6A5O - chains T and e of the 23 polymer chains in the assembly; structure by electron microscopy, 9.90 A resolution (very low resolution: no residue pairs are listed; an interface is given only as per-side residue counts).

Chain T:
Molecule: 198-nt DNA strand
Sequence (198 nucleotides; row label = number of the first residue in the row; numbers below 1 keep their minus sign (DA-72 is residue -72)):
   -72 ATCAGAATCCCGGTGCCGAGGCCGCTCAATTGGTCGTAGACAGCTCTAGC
   -22 ACCGCTTAAACGCACGTACGCGCTGTCCCCCGCGTTTTAACCGCCAAGGG
    28 GATTACACCCAAGACACCAGGCACGAGACAGAAAAAAACAACGAAAACGG
    78 CCACCACCCAAACACACCAAACACAAGAGCTAATTGACTGACGTAAGC
Disordered / not traced: 106-125

Chain e:
Molecule: Histone H3.3
Source organism: Homo sapiens
UniProt: P84243 (H33_HUMAN); residues 0-135 here correspond to UniProt positions 1-136 (UniProt number = residue number + 1)
Amino-acid sequence (139 residues; numbered -3 to 135; the number before each row is that of its first residue; numbers below 1 keep their minus sign (Gly-3 is residue -3)):
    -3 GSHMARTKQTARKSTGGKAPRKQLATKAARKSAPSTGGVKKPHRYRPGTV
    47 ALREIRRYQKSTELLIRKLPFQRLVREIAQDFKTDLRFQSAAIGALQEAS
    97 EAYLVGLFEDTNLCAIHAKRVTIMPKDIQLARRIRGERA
Disordered / not traced: -3 to 38
Sequence notes: expression tag (-3 to -1)
Curated features (UniProtKB/Swiss-Prot):
  - site: Ser31 (Interaction with ZMYND11)
  - modified residue: Arg2 (Asymmetric dimethylarginine), Thr3 (Phosphothreonine), Lys4 (Allysine), Gln5 (5-glutamyl dopamine), Thr6 (Phosphothreonine), Arg8 (Citrulline), Lys9 (N6,N6,N6-trimethyllysine), Ser10 (ADP-ribosylserine), Thr11 (Phosphothreonine), Lys14 (N6-(2-hydroxyisobutyryl)lysine), Arg17 (Asymmetric dimethylarginine), Lys18 (N6-(2-hydroxyisobutyryl)lysine), Lys23 (N6-(2-hydroxyisobutyryl)lysine), Arg26 (Citrulline), Lys27 (N6,N6,N6-trimethyllysine), Ser28 (ADP-ribosylserine), Ser31 (Phosphoserine), Lys36 (N6,N6,N6-trimethyllysine), Lys37 (N6-methyllysine), Tyr41 (Phosphotyrosine) and 9 more in UniProt
  - lipidation: Lys18 (N6-decanoyllysine)

Chain T / chain e interface:
At this resolution (10 A) residue pairs are not listed: 11 residues of chain T and 16 of chain e lie at the interface.

Summary:
11 residues of chain T face 16 of chain e across their interface.
Chain T is a 198-nt DNA strand and chain e is Histone H3.3 (Homo sapiens); the structure, RNA polymerase II
elongation complex stalled at SHL(-6) of the nucleosome, was determined by electron microscopy (same
publication as 6A5L, 6A5P, 6A5R, 6A5T, 6A5U and 6INQ).
